PDB entry 8SY5 | electron microscopy, 2.70 A resolution | chains A and G of the 8 polymer chains in the assembly

== Chain A (and G) ==
Name: DNA-directed RNA polymerase subunit alpha
From: Escherichia coli
Notes: EC 2.7.7.6; chain G of this document is another copy of the same molecule, construct and numbering; everything in this record applies to it too
UniProt: P0A7Z4 (RPOA_ECOLI); residues 1-329 here = UniProt positions 1-329
Sequence (329 residues; row label = number of the first residue in the row):
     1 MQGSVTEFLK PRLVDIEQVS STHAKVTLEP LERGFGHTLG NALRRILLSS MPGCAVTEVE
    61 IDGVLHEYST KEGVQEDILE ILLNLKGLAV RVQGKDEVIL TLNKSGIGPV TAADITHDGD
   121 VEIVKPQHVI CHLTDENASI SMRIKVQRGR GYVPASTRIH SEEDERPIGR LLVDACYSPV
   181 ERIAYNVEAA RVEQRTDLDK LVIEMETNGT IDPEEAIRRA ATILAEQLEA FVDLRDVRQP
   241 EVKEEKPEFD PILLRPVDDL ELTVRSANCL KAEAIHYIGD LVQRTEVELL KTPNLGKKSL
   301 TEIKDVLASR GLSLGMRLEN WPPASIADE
Disordered / not traced: 1-4, 160-167, 234-329 (chain G: 1-5, 160-166, 235-329)
Swiss-Prot annotation at these positions:
  - region: Glu-162 to Glu-165 (Required for interaction with Crp at class II promoters)
  - modified residue: Arg-265 (ADP-ribosylarginine), Lys-297 (N6-acetyllysine), Lys-298 (N6-acetyllysine)
  - mutagenesis: Arg-45 (R45C: In rpoA112; temperature-sensitive, blocks RNA polymerase assembly), Glu-162 to Glu-165 (5-fold decrease in CRP-class II promoter-dependent transcription), Glu-165 (E165K: 5-fold decrease in CRP-class II promoter-dependent transcription), Arg-191 (R191C: In rpoA101; temperature-sensitive)

== How chain A and chain G interact ==
Pairs across the interface - 42 pairs, chain A then chain G:
  Val-5(A) with Pro-52(G), hydrophobic; Arg-150(G), hydrogen bond (backbone-side chain)
  Glu-7(A) with Arg-150(G), hydrogen bond (backbone-side chain)
  Phe-8(A) with Ser-50(G); Arg-150(G); Ile-223(G), hydrophobic
  Leu-9(A) with Gln-227(G), hydrogen bond (backbone-side chain)
  Lys-10(A) with Glu-226(G), salt bridge
  Leu-28(A) with Phe-231(G), hydrophobic
  Glu-32(A) with Arg-150(G), salt bridge
  Gly-34(A) with Arg-45(G), hydrogen bond (backbone-side chain)
  Phe-35(A) with Gln-227(G)
  His-37(A) with Arg-45(G)
  Thr-38(A) with Arg-45(G), hydrogen bond
  Ala-42(A) with Thr-38(G)
  Leu-43(A) with Phe-231(G), hydrophobic
  Arg-45(A) with Gly-34(G), hydrogen bond (side chain-backbone); His-37(G); Thr-38(G), hydrogen bond
  Arg-150(A) with Thr-6(G); Glu-7(G), hydrogen bond (side chain-backbone); Phe-8(G)
  Arg-218(A) with Phe-231(G); Asp-233(G)
  Ala-221(A) with Phe-231(G), hydrophobic
  Leu-224(A) with Leu-228(G), hydrophobic
  Glu-226(A) with Lys-10(G), salt bridge
  Gln-227(A) with Phe-8(G); Leu-9(G); Pro-11(G); Phe-35(G)
  Leu-228(A) with Leu-39(G), hydrophobic; Leu-224(G), hydrophobic
  Ala-230(A) with Arg-218(G), hydrogen bond (backbone-side chain)
  Phe-231(A) with Leu-13(G); Leu-28(G), hydrophobic; Arg-218(G), hydrogen bond (backbone-side chain); Ala-221(G), hydrophobic
  Val-232(A) with Ala-221(G); Thr-222(G); Ala-225(G), hydrophobic
  Asp-233(A) with Thr-222(G), hydrogen bond
Other interface residues (no listed pair), chain A (38 interface residues in all): Thr-6, Leu-31, Leu-39, Asn-41, Ser-50, Pro-52, Leu-201, Ile-203, Ile-217, Thr-222, Ile-223, Ala-225, Glu-229
Other interface residues (no listed pair), chain G (35 interface residues in all): Arg-12, Asn-41, Ala-42, Gly-149, Arg-219, Val-232, Leu-234

== In short ==
38 residues of chain A face 35 of chain G across their interface, with 11 hydrogen bonds and 3 salt bridges.
Among the polar pairs are Lys-10(A)/Glu-226(G), Glu-32(A)/Arg-150(G) and Val-5(A)/Arg-150(G). From UniProt: 6
mutagenesis sites on chain A.
Chain A and chain G are both DNA-directed RNA polymerase subunit alpha (Escherichia coli); the structure, E.
coli DNA-directed RNA polymerase transcription elongation complex bound the unnatural dS-BTP base pair in the
..., was determined by electron microscopy together with 8SY6 and 8SY7 from the same study.
